Entry 7PEW (electron microscopy, 4.60 A resolution (low resolution: residue-level contacts below are approximate; hydrogen-bond / salt-bridge calls are withheld)); this record covers chains A and J of the 10 polymer chains in the assembly.

Chain A:
Molecule: Histone H3.2
Source organism: Homo sapiens
Reference sequence: Q71DI3 (H32_HUMAN); residues 0-135 here correspond to UniProt positions 1-136 (UniProt number = residue number + 1)
Amino-acid sequence (136 residues; numbered 0 to 135; the number before each row is that of its first residue; numbering starts at 0):
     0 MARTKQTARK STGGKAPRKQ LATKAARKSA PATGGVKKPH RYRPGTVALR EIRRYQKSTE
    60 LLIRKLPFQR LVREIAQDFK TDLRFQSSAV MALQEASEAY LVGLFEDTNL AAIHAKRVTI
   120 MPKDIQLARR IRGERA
Not modelled in the structure: 0-36, 134-135
Construct notes: engineered mutation Ala-110 (Cys111 in Q71DI3)
Swiss-Prot annotation at these positions:
  - modified residue: Arg-2 (Asymmetric dimethylarginine), Thr-3 (Phosphothreonine), Lys-4 (Allysine), Gln-5 (5-glutamyl dopamine), Thr-6 (Phosphothreonine), Arg-8 (Citrulline), Lys-9 (N6,N6,N6-trimethyllysine), Ser-10 (ADP-ribosylserine), Thr-11 (Phosphothreonine), Lys-14 (N6-(2-hydroxyisobutyryl)lysine), Arg-17 (Asymmetric dimethylarginine), Lys-18 (N6-(2-hydroxyisobutyryl)lysine), Lys-23 (N6-(2-hydroxyisobutyryl)lysine), Arg-26 (Citrulline), Lys-27 (N6,N6,N6-trimethyllysine), Ser-28 (ADP-ribosylserine), Lys-36 (N6,N6,N6-trimethyllysine), Lys-37 (N6-methyllysine), Tyr-41 (Phosphotyrosine), Lys-56 (N6,N6,N6-trimethyllysine) and 8 more in UniProt
  - lipidation: Lys-18 (N6-decanoyllysine)

Chain J:
Molecule: 176-nt DNA strand
Source organism: synthetic construct
Sequence (176 nucleotides; row label = number of the first residue in the row):
   525 GCTCGGGTCC GGCACTGGAA CAGGATGTAT ATATGTGACA CGTGCCTGGA GACTAGGGAG
   585 TAATCCCCTT GGCGGTTAAA ACGCGGGGGA CAGCGCGTAC GTGCGTTTAA GCGGTGCTAG
   645 AGCTGTCTAC GACCAATTGA GCGGCCTCGG CACCGGGATT CTCCAGGGGA TCCGGA

Interface between chain A and chain J:
Contacting residue pairs (31; chain A residue first):
  His-39(A) / DG627(J)
  Arg-40(A) / DG625(J)
  Arg-40(A) / DT626(J)
  Arg-40(A) / DG627(J)
  Tyr-41(A) / DT550(J)
  Tyr-41(A) / DG551(J)
  Tyr-41(A) / DT626(J)
  Tyr-41(A) / DG627(J)
  Arg-42(A) / DT626(J)
  Pro-43(A) / DG625(J)
  Pro-43(A) / DT626(J)
  Gly-44(A) / DG625(J)
  Gly-44(A) / DT626(J)
  Thr-45(A) / DT626(J)
  Val-46(A) / DT626(J)
  Val-46(A) / DG627(J)
  Ala-47(A) / DT626(J)
  Arg-49(A) / DG551(J)
  Arg-49(A) / DT552(J)
  Arg-53(A) / DT552(J)
  Lys-56(A) / DA553(J)
  Arg-63(A) / DA634(J)
  Arg-63(A) / DG635(J)
  Lys-64(A) / DG635(J)
  Leu-65(A) / DA634(J)
  Leu-65(A) / DG635(J)
  Pro-66(A) / DA634(J)
  Arg-69(A) / DA634(J)
  Asp-81(A) / DG644(J)
  Arg-83(A) / DA643(J)
  Arg-83(A) / DG644(J)
Also at the interface, not in a pair above, chain A (20 interface residues in all): Glu-50

In short:
20 residues of chain A and 11 residues of chain J are in contact.
Chain A is Histone H3.2 (Homo sapiens) and chain J is a 176-nt DNA strand (synthetic construct); the
structure, Nucleosome 1 of the 4x177 nucleosome array containing H1, was determined by electron microscopy
(same publication as 7PET, 7PEU, 7PEV, 7PEX, 7PEY, 7PEZ and 16 further entries).
